Entry 6HVT (X-ray diffraction, 2.90 A resolution); this record covers chains H and Z of the 28 polymer chains in the assembly.

# Chain H
Molecule: Proteasome subunit beta type-10, Proteasome subunit beta type-2
From: Homo sapiens
Notes: EC 3.4.25.1; engineered mutation(s): Chimera: 1-53 Homo sapiens,Chimera: 1-53 Homo sapiens
Reference sequence: chimeric construct of P40306, P25043: residues 1-53 from P40306 (PSB10_HUMAN) positions 40-92 (UniProt number = residue number + 39); residues 54-226 from P25043 positions 83-255 (UniProt number = residue number + 29)
Sequence (226 residues; row label = number of the first residue in the row):
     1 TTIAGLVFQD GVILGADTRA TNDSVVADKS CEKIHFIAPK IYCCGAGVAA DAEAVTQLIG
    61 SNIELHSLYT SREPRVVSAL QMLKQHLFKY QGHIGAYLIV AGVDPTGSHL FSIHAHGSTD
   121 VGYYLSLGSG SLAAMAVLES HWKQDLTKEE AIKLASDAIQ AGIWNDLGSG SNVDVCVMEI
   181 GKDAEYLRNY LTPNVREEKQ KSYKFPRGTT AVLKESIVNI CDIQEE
Covalently attached groups: compound GT5 linked to Thr-1
Ligand contacts: GT5 (N-[(2S)-1-[[(2S)-1-[[(2S)-1-[4-(aminomethyl)phenyl]-4-methylsulfonyl-butan-2-yl]amino]-3-methoxy-1-oxidanylidene-propan-2-yl]amino]-4-methyl-1-oxidanylidene-pentan-2-yl]-2-methyl-1,3-thiazole-5-carboxamide): Arg-19, Ala-20, Thr-21, Asn-22, Ala-27, Cys-31, Glu-32, Lys-33, His-35, Gly-45, Ala-46, Gly-47, Val-48, Ala-49, Glu-53, Gly-128, Ser-129
Curated features (UniProtKB/Swiss-Prot):
  - active site: Thr-1 (Nucleophile)
Reported in the primary citation:
  - specificity-determining residues: Val-48 (proposed by the authors, not directly observed)

# Chain Z
Molecule: Proteasome subunit beta type-6
From: Saccharomyces cerevisiae (strain ATCC 204508 / S288c)
Notes: EC 3.4.25.1
Reference sequence: P23724 (PSB6_YEAST); residues 1-222 here correspond to UniProt positions 20-241 (UniProt number = residue number + 19)
Sequence (222 residues; numbered 1 to 222; the number before each row is that of its first residue):
     1 QFNPYGDNGG TILGIAGEDF AVLAGDTRNI TDYSINSRYE PKVFDCGDNI VMSANGFAAD
    61 GDALVKRFKN SVKWYHFDHN DKKLSINSAA RNIQHLLYGK RFFPYYVHTI IAGLDEDGKG
   121 AVYSFDPVGS YEREQCRAGG AAASLIMPFL DNQVNFKNQY EPGTNGKVKK PLKYLSVEEV
   181 IKLVRDSFTS ATERHIQVGD GLEILIVTKD GVRKEFYELK RD
Bound ions: Mg2+: Thr-192, His-195, Val-198
Ligand contacts: GT5 (N-[(2S)-1-[[(2S)-1-[[(2S)-1-[4-(aminomethyl)phenyl]-4-methylsulfonyl-butan-2-yl]amino]-3-methoxy-1-oxidanylidene-propan-2-yl]amino]-4-methyl-1-oxidanylidene-pentan-2-yl]-2-methyl-1,3-thiazole-5-carboxamide): Asp-126, Pro-127, Val-128, Ser-130, Glu-132

# How chain H and chain Z interact
Pairs across the interface (58; chain H residue first):
  Arg-19(H) / Ile-196(Z)
  Arg-19(H) / Asp-222(Z)  salt bridge
  Asp-23(H) / Tyr-33(Z)
  Ser-24(H) / His-195(Z)
  Ser-24(H) / Ile-196(Z)  hydrogen bond (backbone-backbone)
  Ser-24(H) / Gln-197(Z)
  Val-25(H) / Arg-194(Z)
  Val-26(H) / Glu-193(Z)
  Val-26(H) / Arg-194(Z)  hydrogen bond (backbone-side chain)
  Val-26(H) / Ile-196(Z)  hydrophobic
  Ala-27(H) / Arg-194(Z)  hydrogen bond (backbone-side chain)
  Lys-29(H) / Glu-193(Z)  salt bridge
  Lys-29(H) / Arg-194(Z)
  Ser-129(H) / Tyr-33(Z)
  Ile-163(H) / Asp-222(Z)
  Trp-164(H) / Ile-35(Z)
  Trp-164(H) / Arg-38(Z)  hydrogen bond (backbone-side chain)
  Trp-164(H) / Arg-221(Z)
  Trp-164(H) / Asp-222(Z)
  Asn-165(H) / Tyr-33(Z)
  Asn-165(H) / Arg-38(Z)
  Asp-166(H) / Tyr-33(Z)
  Asp-166(H) / Asp-222(Z)
  Leu-167(H) / Arg-28(Z)
  Leu-167(H) / Ile-30(Z)  hydrophobic
  Leu-167(H) / Asp-32(Z)
  Leu-167(H) / Tyr-33(Z)  hydrogen bond (backbone-backbone)
  Leu-167(H) / Ile-35(Z)  hydrophobic
  Leu-167(H) / Ile-196(Z)
  Gly-168(H) / Tyr-33(Z)
  Ser-169(H) / Asp-222(Z)
  Gly-170(H) / Asp-222(Z)
  Ser-171(H) / Asp-222(Z)  hydrogen bond (backbone-side chain)
  Asn-194(H) / Lys-220(Z)  hydrogen bond (backbone-side chain)
  Asn-194(H) / Asp-222(Z)
  Arg-196(H) / Thr-189(Z)
  Arg-196(H) / Ser-190(Z)  hydrogen bond
  Arg-196(H) / Glu-193(Z)
  Glu-197(H) / Arg-185(Z)  salt bridge
  Lys-199(H) / Asp-186(Z)
  Gln-200(H) / Lys-182(Z)
  Gln-200(H) / Arg-185(Z)  hydrogen bond
  Gln-200(H) / Asp-186(Z)  hydrogen bond (backbone-side chain)
  Lys-201(H) / Asp-186(Z)  hydrogen bond (backbone-side chain)
  Tyr-203(H) / Phe-149(Z)  hydrophobic
  Tyr-203(H) / Gln-153(Z)
  Tyr-203(H) / Leu-183(Z)  hydrophobic
  Tyr-203(H) / Asp-186(Z)  hydrogen bond
  Phe-205(H) / Asn-152(Z)
  Phe-205(H) / Gln-159(Z)
  Pro-206(H) / Pro-162(Z)  hydrophobic
  Arg-207(H) / Pro-162(Z)
  Gly-208(H) / Pro-162(Z)
  Thr-209(H) / Asn-158(Z)
  Thr-209(H) / Gln-159(Z)
  Thr-209(H) / Tyr-160(Z)  hydrogen bond (backbone-backbone)
  Ala-211(H) / Tyr-160(Z)  hydrophobic
  Ala-211(H) / Gly-166(Z)
Other interface residues (no listed pair), chain H (34 interface residues in all): Thr-21, Asp-28, Val-195, Val-212
Other interface residues (no listed pair), chain Z (32 interface residues in all): Ser-34, Glu-161, Asn-165, Glu-218

# Overview
34 residues of chain H face 32 of chain Z across their interface, with 13 hydrogen bonds and 3 salt bridges.
Polar pairs include Arg-19(H)/Asp-222(Z), Lys-29(H)/Glu-193(Z) and Glu-197(H)/Arg-185(Z). Ligands of chain Z:
compound GT5. Covalently linked compound GT5: at Thr-1(H). Curated annotation (UniProt) lists active-site
residue Thr-1(H) on chain H. From the paper: the specificity determinant Val-48(H).
Chain H is Proteasome subunit beta type-10, Proteasome subunit beta type-2 (Homo sapiens) and chain Z is
Proteasome subunit beta type-6 (Saccharomyces cerevisiae (strain ATCC 204508 / S288c)); the structure, Yeast
20S proteasome with human beta2i (1-53) in complex with 20, was determined by X-ray diffraction together with
6HTB, 6HTC, 6HTD, 6HTP, 6HTR, 6HUB and 30 further entries from the same study.
